PDB entry 4JIA | X-ray diffraction, 1.85 A resolution | chain A

[Chain A]
Name: Tyrosine-protein kinase JAK2
From: Homo sapiens
Notes: EC 2.7.10.2; fragment: JH1 domain
UniProt: O60674 (JAK2_HUMAN); residues 833-1132 here = UniProt positions 833-1132
Chain sequence (300 residues; numbered 833 to 1132; the number before each row is that of its first residue):
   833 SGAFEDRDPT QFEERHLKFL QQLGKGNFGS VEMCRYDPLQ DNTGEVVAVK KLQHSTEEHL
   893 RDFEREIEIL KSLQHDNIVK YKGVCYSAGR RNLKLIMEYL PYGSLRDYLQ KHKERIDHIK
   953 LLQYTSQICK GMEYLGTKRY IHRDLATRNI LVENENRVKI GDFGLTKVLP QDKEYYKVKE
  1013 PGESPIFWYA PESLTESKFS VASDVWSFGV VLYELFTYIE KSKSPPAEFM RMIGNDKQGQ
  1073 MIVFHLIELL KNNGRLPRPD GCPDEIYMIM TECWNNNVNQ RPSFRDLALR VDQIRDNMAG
Modified residues: Tyr1007 (o-phosphotyrosine; PTR); Tyr1008 (o-phosphotyrosine; PTR)
Residues lining bound ligands: 1K3 (5-(4-methoxyphenyl)-N-[4-(4-methylpiperazin-1-yl)phenyl][1,2,4]triazolo[1,5-a]pyridin-2-amine): Leu855, Gly856, Lys857, Gly858, Val863, Ala880, Val911, Met929, Glu930, Tyr931, Leu932, Pro933, Tyr934, Gly935, Leu983
Curated features (UniProtKB/Swiss-Prot):
  - active site: Asp976 (Proton acceptor)
  - binding site (ATP): Leu855 to Val863, Lys882
  - modified residue (Phosphotyrosine): Tyr868, Tyr966, Tyr972, Tyr1007, Tyr1008
  - mutagenesis: Lys882 (K882E: Loss of ability to up-regulate potassium voltage-gated channel activity of KCNA3)

[Overview]
Chain A binds compound 1K3. UniProt lists active-site residue Asp976, 10 ATP-binding residues and one
mutagenesis site.
Chain A is Tyrosine-protein kinase JAK2 (Homo sapiens); the structure, JAK2 kinase (JH1 domain) in complex
with compound 9, was determined by X-ray diffraction (same publication as 4JI9).
